Entry 6WGG (electron microscopy, 8.10 A resolution (very low resolution: no residue pairs are listed; an interface is given only as per-side residue counts)); this record covers chains E and D of the 16 polymer chains in the assembly.

[Chain E]
Molecule: Origin recognition complex subunit 5
From: Saccharomyces cerevisiae
Reference sequence: P50874 (ORC5_YEAST); residues 1-479 here = UniProt positions 1-479
Sequence (479 residues; numbered 1 to 479; the number before each row is that of its first residue):
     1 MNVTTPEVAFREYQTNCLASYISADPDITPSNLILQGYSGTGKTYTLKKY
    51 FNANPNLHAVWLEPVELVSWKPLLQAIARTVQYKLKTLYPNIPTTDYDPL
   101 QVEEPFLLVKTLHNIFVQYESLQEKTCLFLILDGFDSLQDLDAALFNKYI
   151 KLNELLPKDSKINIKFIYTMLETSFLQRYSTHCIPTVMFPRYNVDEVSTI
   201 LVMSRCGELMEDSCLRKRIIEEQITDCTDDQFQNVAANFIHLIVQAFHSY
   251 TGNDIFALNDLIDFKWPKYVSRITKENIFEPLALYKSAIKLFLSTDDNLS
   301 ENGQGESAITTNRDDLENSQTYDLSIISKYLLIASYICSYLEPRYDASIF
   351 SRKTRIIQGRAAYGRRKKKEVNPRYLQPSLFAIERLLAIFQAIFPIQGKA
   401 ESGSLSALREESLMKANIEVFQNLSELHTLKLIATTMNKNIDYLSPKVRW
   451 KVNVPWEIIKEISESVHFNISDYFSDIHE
Disordered / not traced: 1, 300-318, 354-371, 396-411, 477-479
Small-molecule neighbours:
  - ATP-gamma-S (AGS; phosphothiophosphoric acid-adenylate ester), molecule 1: V8, A9, F10, Y38, S39, G40, T41, G42, K43, T44, Y45, D133, Y192, I200, I255, F256
  - ATP-gamma-S (AGS), molecule 2: K151, E154, K158
UniProt features mapped onto this chain:
  - binding site (ATP): G37 to T44

[Chain D]
Molecule: Origin recognition complex subunit 4
From: Saccharomyces cerevisiae
Reference sequence: P54791 (ORC4_YEAST); numbering as in UniProt (aligned over 1-529)
Sequence (529 residues; numbered 1 to 529; the number before each row is that of its first residue):
     1 MTISEARLSPQVNLLPIKRHSNEEVEETAAILKKRTIDNEKCKDSDPGFG
    51 SLQRRLLQQLYGTLPTDEKIIFTYLQDCQQEIDRIIKQSIIQKESHSVIL
   101 VGPRQSYKTYLLDYELSLLQQSYKEQFITIRLNGFIHSEQTAINGIATQL
   151 EQQLQKIHGSEEKIDDTSLETISSGSLTEVFEKILLLLDSTTKTRNEDSG
   201 EVDRESITKITVVFIFDEIDTFAGPVRQTLLYNLFDMVEHSRVPVCIFGC
   251 TTKLNILEYLEKRVKSRFSQRVIYMPQIQNLDDMVDAVRNLLTVRSEISP
   301 WVSQWNETLEKELSDPRSNLNRHIRMNFETFRSLPTLKNSIIPLVATSKN
   351 FGSLCTAIKSCSFLDIYNKNQLSNNLTGRLQSLSDLELAILISAARVALR
   401 AKDGSFNFNLAYAEYEKMIKAINSRIPTVAPTTNVGTGQSTFSIDNTIKL
   451 WLKKDVKNVWENLVQLDFFTEKSAVGLRDNATAAFYASNYQFQGTMIPFD
   501 LRSYQMQIILQELRRIIPKSNMYYSWTQL
Disordered / not traced: 1-45, 159-170, 191-206, 427-446
Small-molecule neighbours:
  - ATP-gamma-S (AGS; phosphothiophosphoric acid-adenylate ester), molecule 1: Y61, G62, P103, R104, Q105, S106, Y107, K108, T109, Y110, D217, E218, P335, K338
  - ATP-gamma-S (AGS), molecule 2: H240, R263, R267
UniProt features mapped onto this chain:
  - modified residue: S9 (Phosphoserine)

[Chain E / chain D interface]
At this resolution (8 A) residue pairs are not listed: 61 residues of chain E and 60 of chain D lie at the interface.

[Summary]
The interface between chain E and chain D involves 61 residues on one side and 60 on the other. One
ATP-gamma-S molecule is bound between chain E and chain D. Bound to chain E: ATP-gamma-S. Bound to chain D:
ATP-gamma-S.
Here chain E is Origin recognition complex subunit 5 and chain D is Origin recognition complex subunit 4, both
from Saccharomyces cerevisiae. Entry 6WGG (Atomic model of pre-insertion mutant OCCM-DNA
complex(ORC-Cdc6-Cdt1-Mcm2-7 with Mcm6 WHD truncation)) was determined by electron microscopy (same
publication as 6WGC, 6WGF and 6WGI).
